4EN3 - chains C and A of the 4 polymer chains in the assembly; structure by X-ray diffraction, 2.57 A resolution.

== Chain C ==
Name: Antigen-presenting glycoprotein CD1d
Organism: Homo sapiens
UniProt: P15813 (CD1D_HUMAN); residues 3-277 here correspond to UniProt positions 21-295 (UniProt number = residue number + 18)
Sequence (284 residues; row label = number of the first residue in the row; numbering starts at 0):
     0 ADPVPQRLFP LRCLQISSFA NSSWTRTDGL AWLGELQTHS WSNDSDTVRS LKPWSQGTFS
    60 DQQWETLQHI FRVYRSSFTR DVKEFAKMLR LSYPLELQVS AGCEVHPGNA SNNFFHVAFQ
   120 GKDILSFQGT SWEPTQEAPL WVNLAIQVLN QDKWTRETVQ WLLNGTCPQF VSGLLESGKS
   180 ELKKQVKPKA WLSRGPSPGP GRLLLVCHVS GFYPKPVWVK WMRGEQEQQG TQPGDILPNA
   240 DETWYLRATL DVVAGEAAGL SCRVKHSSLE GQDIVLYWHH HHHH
Unresolved in the structure: 0-7, 107-108, 198-201, 223-226, 254-256, 278-283
Sequence notes: expression tag (0-2, 278-283)
UniProt features mapped onto this chain:
  - binding site (a D-galactosylceramide): Asp80, Asp151 to Thr154
  - glycosylation (N-linked (GlcNAc...) asparagine): Asn20, Asn42, Asn108, Asn163
Disulfide bonds: Cys102-Cys166, Cys206-Cys261
Ligand contacts:
  - AGH (n-{(1S,2R,3S)-1-[(alpha-D-galactopyranosyloxy)methyl]-2,3-dihydroxyheptadecyl}hexacosanamide): Leu10, Cys12, Leu13, Gln14, Gly28, Leu29, Ala30, His38, Trp40, Val47, Trp63, Leu66, Ile69, Phe70, Val72, Tyr73, Ser76, Phe77, Asp80, Val81, Phe84, Leu90, Leu96, Gly101, Phe114, Val116, Phe118, Leu124, Trp131, Trp140, Leu148, Asp151, Trp153, Thr154, Thr157, Val158, Leu161, Leu162, Thr165, Cys166, Phe169
  - N-acetylglucosamine (NAG; 2-acetamido-2-deoxy-beta-D-glucopyranose), molecule 1: Ala19, Asn20, Ser22, Trp23
  - N-acetylglucosamine (NAG), molecule 2: Trp23, Thr24, Arg25, Asn42
From the paper describing this entry:
  - conformationally variable residues: Lys86

== Chain A ==
Name: Human nkt TCR alpha chain
Organism: Homo sapiens
Sequence (220 residues; row label = number of the first residue in the row; numbers below 1 keep their minus sign (Ala-3 is residue -3)):
    -3 ADLSQQGEED PQALSIQEGE NATMNCSYKT SINNLQWYRQ NSGRGLVHLI LIRSNEREKH
    57 SGRLRVTLDT SKKSSSLLIT ASRAADTASY FCATYDRGST LGRLYFGRGT QLTVWPDIQN
   117 PDPAVYQLRD SKSSDKSVCL FTDFDSQTNV SQSKDSDVYI TDKCVLDMRS MDFKSNSAVA
   177 WSNKSDFACA NAFNNSIIPE DTFFPSPESS SRGGLEVLFQ
Unresolved in the structure: -3 to 7, 129-132, 151-152, 166, 183, 202-216
Disulfide bonds: Cys22-Cys88, Cys135-Cys185
Ligand contacts:
  - AGH (n-{(1S,2R,3S)-1-[(alpha-D-galactopyranosyloxy)methyl]-2,3-dihydroxyheptadecyl}hexacosanamide): Ser27, Ile28, Asn29, Asp92, Arg93, Gly94
  - N-acetylglucosamine (NAG; 2-acetamido-2-deoxy-beta-D-glucopyranose): Ala186, Asn187, Asn190, Ile194, Pro195, Thr198, Phe200
From the paper describing this entry:
  - binding site for AGH: Ser27, Asn29, Ser50
  - mutagenesis - S50A, N51A: unchanged binding to CD1d/alphaGalCer
  - specificity-determining residues: Asn29 (proposed by the authors, not directly observed)

== Interface between chain C and chain A ==
Contacting residue pairs - 17 pairs, chain C then chain A:
  Val72(C) - Ser27(A)
  Ser76(C) - Arg93(A)
  Arg79(C) - Asp92(A)  salt bridge
  Arg79(C) - Arg93(A)
  Arg79(C) - Leu97(A)  hydrogen bond (side chain-backbone)
  Arg79(C) - Arg99(A)
  Asp80(C) - Arg93(A)  salt bridge
  Asp80(C) - Leu97(A)
  Glu83(C) - Leu97(A)
  Phe84(C) - Leu97(A)  hydrophobic
  Met87(C) - Leu97(A)  hydrophobic
  Val147(C) - Ser95(A)
  Val147(C) - Leu97(A)  hydrophobic
  Gln150(C) - Gly94(A)
  Gln150(C) - Ser95(A)
  Gln150(C) - Thr96(A)  hydrogen bond (side chain-backbone)
  Asp151(C) - Gly94(A)
Other interface residues (no listed pair), chain A (10 interface residues in all): Gly98, Tyr101
The authors on this interface:
  - interface residues, chain C: Val72(C)

== Summary ==
The chain C/chain A interface involves 10 residues from each chain, with 2 hydrogen bonds and 2 salt bridges.
Polar pairs include Arg79(C)-Asp92(A), Asp80(C)-Arg93(A) and Arg79(C)-Leu97(A). The paper reports a binding
site for AGH at Ser27(A), Asn29(A) and Ser50(A); S50A and N51A of chain A leave binding to CD1d/alphaGalCer
unchanged.
Here chain C is Antigen-presenting glycoprotein CD1d and chain A is Human nkt TCR alpha chain, both from Homo
sapiens. Entry 4EN3 (Crystal structure of a human Valpha24(-) NKT TCR in complex with
CD1d/alpha-galactosylceramide) was determined by X-ray diffraction.
